1ZGW - chains B and A of the 3 polymer chains in the assembly; structure by solution NMR.

[Chain B]
Molecule: 18-nt DNA strand
Sequence (18 nucleotides; each row starts with the number of its first residue):
   190 GCAAATTAAA GCGCAAGA

[Chain A]
Molecule: Ada polyprotein
From: Escherichia coli
Notes: fragment: N-terminal domain
UniProt: P06134 (ADA_ECOLI); numbering as in UniProt (aligned over 1-139)
Sequence (139 residues; row label = number of the first residue in the row):
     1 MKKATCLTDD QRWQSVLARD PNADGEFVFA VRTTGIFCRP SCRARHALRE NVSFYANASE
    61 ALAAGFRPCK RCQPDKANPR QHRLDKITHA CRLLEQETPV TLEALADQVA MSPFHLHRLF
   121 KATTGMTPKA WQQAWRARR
Sequence notes: modified residue (38)
Modified residues: Cys-38 (s-methylcysteine; SMC)
Ion coordination: Zn2+: Cys-38, Cys-42, Cys-69, Cys-72
Curated features (UniProtKB/Swiss-Prot):
  - DNA-binding region: Leu-102 to Lys-121 (H-T-H motif)
  - active site: Cys-38 (Nucleophile)
  - binding site (DNA): Thr-34, Arg-43, Arg-45, Arg-67
  - binding site (Zn(2+)): Cys-38, Cys-42, Cys-69, Cys-72
  - site: Pro-128, Lys-129 (Cleavage)
  - natural variant: Asp-75 (E75D: In strain: B; this construct carries the variant)
From the paper describing this entry:
  - Zn2+ coordination: Cys-38, Cys-42, Cys-69, Cys-72
  - post-translational modification sites: Cys-38
  - contacts within the chain: Phe-29/Cys-38 (hydrophobic contact)
  - binding site for the 18-nt DNA strand: Phe-114
  - binding site for the 18-nt DNA strand (chain B): His-115
  - specificity-determining residues: His-115 (proposed by the authors, not directly observed)

[Interface between chain B and chain A]
Residue-residue contacts - 13 pairs, chain B then chain A:
  DT195(B) / Arg-45(A)  base contact
  DT196(B) / Arg-45(A)  base contact
  DA197(B) / Arg-71(A)  base contact
  DA198(B) / Arg-43(A)  sugar contact
  DA198(B) / Arg-71(A)  base contact
  DA199(B) / Arg-43(A)  phosphate contact
  DG200(B) / Arg-43(A)  phosphate contact
  DG200(B) / Ala-122(A)  phosphate contact
  DC201(B) / His-115(A)  phosphate contact
  DC201(B) / Arg-118(A)  base contact
  DG202(B) / His-115(A)  base contact
  DG202(B) / Arg-118(A)  base contact
  DC203(B) / Arg-118(A)  base contact
Interface residues without a listed pair, chain B (10 interface residues in all): DA194
Interface residues without a listed pair, chain A (10 interface residues in all): Ala-44, Val-109, Met-111, Leu-119

[Summary]
The chain B/chain A interface involves 10 residues from each chain. Curated annotation (UniProt) lists
active-site residue Cys-38(A), 4 DNA-binding residues and 4 Zn2+-binding residues on chain A. From the paper:
a binding site for the 18-nt DNA strand at Phe-114(A); a binding site for the 18-nt DNA strand (chain B) at
His-115(A).
Here chain B is an 18-nt DNA strand and chain A is Ada polyprotein (Escherichia coli). Entry 1ZGW (NMR
structure of E. Coli Ada protein in complex with DNA) was determined by solution NMR together with 1U8B from
the same study.
